Entry 8EZA (electron microscopy, 4.39 A resolution (low resolution: residue-level contacts below are approximate; hydrogen-bond / salt-bridge calls are withheld)); this record covers chains L and N of the 22 polymer chains in the assembly.

== Chain L ==
Molecule: DNA-dependent protein kinase catalytic subunit
From: Homo sapiens
UniProt: P78527 (PRKDC_HUMAN); numbering as in UniProt (aligned over 1-4128)
Chain sequence (4128 residues; each row starts with the number of its first residue):
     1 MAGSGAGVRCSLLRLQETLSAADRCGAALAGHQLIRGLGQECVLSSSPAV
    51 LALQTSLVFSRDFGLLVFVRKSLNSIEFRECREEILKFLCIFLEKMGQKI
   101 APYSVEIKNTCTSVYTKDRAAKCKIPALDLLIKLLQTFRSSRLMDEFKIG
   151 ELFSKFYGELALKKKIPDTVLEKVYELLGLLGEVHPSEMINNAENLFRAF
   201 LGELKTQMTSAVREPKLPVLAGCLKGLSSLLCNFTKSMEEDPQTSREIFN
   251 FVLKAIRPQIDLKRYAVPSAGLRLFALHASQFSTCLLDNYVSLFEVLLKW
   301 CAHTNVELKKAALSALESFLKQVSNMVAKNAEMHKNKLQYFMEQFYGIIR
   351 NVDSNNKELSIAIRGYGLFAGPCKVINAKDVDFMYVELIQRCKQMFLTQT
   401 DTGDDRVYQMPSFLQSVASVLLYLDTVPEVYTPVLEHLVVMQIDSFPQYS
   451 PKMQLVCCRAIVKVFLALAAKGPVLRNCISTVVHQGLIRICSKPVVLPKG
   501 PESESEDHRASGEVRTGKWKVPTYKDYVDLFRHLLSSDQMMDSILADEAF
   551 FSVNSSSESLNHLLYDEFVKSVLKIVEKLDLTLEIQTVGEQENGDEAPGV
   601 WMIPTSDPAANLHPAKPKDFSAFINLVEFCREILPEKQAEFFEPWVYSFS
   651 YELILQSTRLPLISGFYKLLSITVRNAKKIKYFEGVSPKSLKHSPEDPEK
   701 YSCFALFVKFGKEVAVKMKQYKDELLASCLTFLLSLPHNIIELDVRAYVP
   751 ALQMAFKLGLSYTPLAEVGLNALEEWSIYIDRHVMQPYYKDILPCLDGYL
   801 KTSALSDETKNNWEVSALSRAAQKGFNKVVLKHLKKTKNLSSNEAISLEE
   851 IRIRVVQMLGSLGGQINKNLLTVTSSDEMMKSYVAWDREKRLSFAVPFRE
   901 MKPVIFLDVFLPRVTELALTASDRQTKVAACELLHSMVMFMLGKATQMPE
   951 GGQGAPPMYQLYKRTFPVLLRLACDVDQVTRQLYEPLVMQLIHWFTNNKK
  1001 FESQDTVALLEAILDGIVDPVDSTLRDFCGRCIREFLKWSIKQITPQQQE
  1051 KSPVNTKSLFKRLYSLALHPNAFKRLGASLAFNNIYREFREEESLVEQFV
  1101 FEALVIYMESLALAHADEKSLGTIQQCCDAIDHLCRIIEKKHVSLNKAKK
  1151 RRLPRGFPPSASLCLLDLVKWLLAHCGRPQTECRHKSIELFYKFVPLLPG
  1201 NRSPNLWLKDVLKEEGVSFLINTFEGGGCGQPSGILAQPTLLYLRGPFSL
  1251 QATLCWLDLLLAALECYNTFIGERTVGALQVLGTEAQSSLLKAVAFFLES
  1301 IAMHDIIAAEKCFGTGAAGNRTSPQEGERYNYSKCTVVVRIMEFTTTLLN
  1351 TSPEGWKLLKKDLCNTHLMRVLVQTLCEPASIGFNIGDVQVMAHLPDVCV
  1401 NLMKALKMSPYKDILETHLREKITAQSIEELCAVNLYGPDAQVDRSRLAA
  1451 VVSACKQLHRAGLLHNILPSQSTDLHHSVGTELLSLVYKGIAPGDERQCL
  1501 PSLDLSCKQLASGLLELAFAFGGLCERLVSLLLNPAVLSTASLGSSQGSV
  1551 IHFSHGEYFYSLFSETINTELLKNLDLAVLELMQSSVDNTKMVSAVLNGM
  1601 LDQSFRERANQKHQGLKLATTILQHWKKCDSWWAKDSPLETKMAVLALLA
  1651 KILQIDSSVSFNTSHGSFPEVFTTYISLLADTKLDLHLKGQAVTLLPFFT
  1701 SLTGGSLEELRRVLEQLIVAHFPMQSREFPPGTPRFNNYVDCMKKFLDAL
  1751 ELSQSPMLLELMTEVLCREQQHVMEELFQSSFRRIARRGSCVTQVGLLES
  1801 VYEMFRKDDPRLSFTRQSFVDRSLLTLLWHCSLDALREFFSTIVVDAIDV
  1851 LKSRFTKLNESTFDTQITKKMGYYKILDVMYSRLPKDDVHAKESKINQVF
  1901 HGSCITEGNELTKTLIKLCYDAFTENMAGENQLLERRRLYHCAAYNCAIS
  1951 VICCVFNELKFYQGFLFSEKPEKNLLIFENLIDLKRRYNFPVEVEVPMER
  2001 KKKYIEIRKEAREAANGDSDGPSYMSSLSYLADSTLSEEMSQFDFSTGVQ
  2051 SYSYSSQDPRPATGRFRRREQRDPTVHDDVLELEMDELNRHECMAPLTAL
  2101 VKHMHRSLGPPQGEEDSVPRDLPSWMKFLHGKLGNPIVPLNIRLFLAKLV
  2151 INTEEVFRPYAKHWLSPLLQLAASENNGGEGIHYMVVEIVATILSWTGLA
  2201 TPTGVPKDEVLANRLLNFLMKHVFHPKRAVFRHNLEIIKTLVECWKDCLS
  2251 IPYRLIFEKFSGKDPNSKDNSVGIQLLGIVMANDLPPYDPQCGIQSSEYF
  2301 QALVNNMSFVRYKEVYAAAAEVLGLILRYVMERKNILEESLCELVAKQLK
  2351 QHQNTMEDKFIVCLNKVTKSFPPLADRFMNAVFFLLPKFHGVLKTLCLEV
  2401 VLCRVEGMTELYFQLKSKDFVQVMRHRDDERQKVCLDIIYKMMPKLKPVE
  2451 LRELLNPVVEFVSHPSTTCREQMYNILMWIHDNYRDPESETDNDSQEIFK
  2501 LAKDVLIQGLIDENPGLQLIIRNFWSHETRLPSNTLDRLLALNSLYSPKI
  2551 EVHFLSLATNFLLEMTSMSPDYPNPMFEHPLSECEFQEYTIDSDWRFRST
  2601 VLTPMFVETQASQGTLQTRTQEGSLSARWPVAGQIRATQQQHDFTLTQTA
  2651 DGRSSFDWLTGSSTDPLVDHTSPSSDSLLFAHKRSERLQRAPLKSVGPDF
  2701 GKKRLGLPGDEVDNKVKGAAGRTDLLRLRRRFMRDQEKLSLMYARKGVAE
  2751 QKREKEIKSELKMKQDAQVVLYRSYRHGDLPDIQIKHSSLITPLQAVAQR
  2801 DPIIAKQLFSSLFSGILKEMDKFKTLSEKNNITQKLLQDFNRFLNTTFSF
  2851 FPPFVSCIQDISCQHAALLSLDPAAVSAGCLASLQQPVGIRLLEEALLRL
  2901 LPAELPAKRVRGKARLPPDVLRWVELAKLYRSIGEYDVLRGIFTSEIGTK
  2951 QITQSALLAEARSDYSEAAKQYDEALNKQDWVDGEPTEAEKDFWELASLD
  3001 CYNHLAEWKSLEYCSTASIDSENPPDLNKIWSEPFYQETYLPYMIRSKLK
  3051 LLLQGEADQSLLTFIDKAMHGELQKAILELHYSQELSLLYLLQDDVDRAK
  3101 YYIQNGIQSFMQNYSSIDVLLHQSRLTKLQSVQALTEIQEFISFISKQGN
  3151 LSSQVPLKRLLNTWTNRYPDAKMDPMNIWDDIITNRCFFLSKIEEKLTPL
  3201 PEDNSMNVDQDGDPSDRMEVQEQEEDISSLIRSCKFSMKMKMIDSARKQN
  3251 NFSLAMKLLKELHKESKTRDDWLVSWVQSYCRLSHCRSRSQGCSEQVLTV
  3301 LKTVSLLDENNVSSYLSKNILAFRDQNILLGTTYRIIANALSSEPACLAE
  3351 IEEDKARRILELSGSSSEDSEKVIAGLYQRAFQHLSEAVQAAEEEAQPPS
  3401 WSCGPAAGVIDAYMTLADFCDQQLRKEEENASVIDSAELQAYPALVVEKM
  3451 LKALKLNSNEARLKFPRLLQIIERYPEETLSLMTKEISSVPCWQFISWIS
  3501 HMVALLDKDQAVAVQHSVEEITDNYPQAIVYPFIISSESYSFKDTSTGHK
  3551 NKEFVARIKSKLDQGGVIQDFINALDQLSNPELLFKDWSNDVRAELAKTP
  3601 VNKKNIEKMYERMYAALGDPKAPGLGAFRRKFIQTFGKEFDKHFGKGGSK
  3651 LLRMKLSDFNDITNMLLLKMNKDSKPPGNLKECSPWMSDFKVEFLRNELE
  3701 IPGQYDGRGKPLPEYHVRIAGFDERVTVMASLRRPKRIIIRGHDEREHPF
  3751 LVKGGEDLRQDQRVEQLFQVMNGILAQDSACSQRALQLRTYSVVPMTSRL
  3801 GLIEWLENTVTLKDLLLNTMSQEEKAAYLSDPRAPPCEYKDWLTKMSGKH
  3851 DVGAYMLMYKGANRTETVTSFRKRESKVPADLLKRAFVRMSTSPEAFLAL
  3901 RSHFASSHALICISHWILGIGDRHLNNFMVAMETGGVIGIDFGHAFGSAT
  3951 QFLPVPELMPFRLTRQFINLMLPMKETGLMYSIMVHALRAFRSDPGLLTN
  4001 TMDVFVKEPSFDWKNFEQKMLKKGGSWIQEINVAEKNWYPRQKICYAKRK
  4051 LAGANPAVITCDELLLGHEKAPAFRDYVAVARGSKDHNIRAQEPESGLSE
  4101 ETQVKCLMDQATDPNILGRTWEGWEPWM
Unresolved in the structure: 1-5, 498-521, 544-556, 586-608, 687-697, 806-813, 839-843, 1244-1248, 1312-1322, 1541-1548, 1993-2084, 2109-2118, 2606-2720, 2903-2914, 3200-3226, 3396-3405, 4008-4036
Residues lining bound ligands: ATP (adenosine-5'-triphosphate): Met-3729, Ser-3731, Leu-3732, Arg-3733, Pro-3735, Leu-3751, Lys-3753, Glu-3756, Glu-3804, Trp-3805, Leu-3806, Asn-3926, Asn-3927, Met-3929, Ile-3940, Asp-3941
UniProt features mapped onto this chain:
  - region: Leu-1503 to Leu-1538 (Interaction with C1D), Glu-2737 to Gln-2765 (May split the end of the DNA molecule, with the two strands separating around the region), Val-3728 to Arg-3734 (G-loop), Gly-3919 to Asn-3927 (Catalytic loop), Gly-3939 to Thr-3964 (Activation loop)
  - site: Asp-2020, Gly-2021 (Cleavage)
  - modified residue: Lys-117 (N6-acetyllysine), Ser-511 (Phosphoserine), Ser-687 (Phosphoserine), Lys-828 (N6-acetyllysine), Ser-841 (Phosphoserine), Ser-893 (Phosphoserine), Ser-1065 (Phosphoserine), Lys-1209 (N6-acetyllysine), Lys-1970 (N6-acetyllysine), Ser-2056 (Phosphoserine), Lys-2259 (N6-acetyllysine), Thr-2535 (Phosphothreonine), Thr-2609 (Phosphothreonine), Ser-2612 (Phosphoserine), Thr-2638 (Phosphothreonine), Thr-2647 (Phosphothreonine), Ser-2789 (Phosphoserine), Ser-3205 (Phosphoserine), Lys-3241 (N6-acetyllysine), Lys-3260 (N6-acetyllysine) and 6 more in UniProt
  - natural variant: Lys-263 (K263N: In a lung adenocarcinoma sample), Gly-500 (G500S: In a metastatic melanoma sample), Arg-1136 (R1136H: In a colorectal adenocarcinoma sample), Arg-1447 (R1447M: In a lung squamous cell carcinoma sample), Ala-1680 (A1680V: In a metastatic melanoma sample), Ser-2810 (S2810N: In a metastatic melanoma sample), Gly-2941 (G2941A: In a lung neuroendocrine carcinoma sample), Leu-3062 (L3062R: In IMD26), Ala-3574 (A3574V: In IMD26)
  - mutagenesis: Leu-1510 (L1510P: Loss of interaction with C1D), Glu-1516 to Leu-1517 (Loss of interaction with C1D), Thr-2609 (T2609A: Leads to radiation sensitivity and impaired DSB joining. Gives rise to reduced phosphorylation; when associated with A-2612), Ser-2612 (S2612A: Reduced phosphorylation; when associated with A-2609), Thr-2638 (T2638A: Alleviates phosphorylation, leaves a fully active enzyme with compromised cellular resistance to ionizing radiation without affecting DNA end joining; when associated with A-2647), Thr-2647 (T2647A: Alleviates phosphorylation, leaves a fully active enzyme with compromised cellular resistance to ionizing radiation without affecting DNA end joining; when associated with A-2638)
From the paper describing this entry:
  - post-translational modification sites: Ser-2023, Ser-2029, Ser-2041, Ser-2053, Ser-2056 (citing earlier work)

== Chain N ==
Molecule: 30-nt DNA strand
Sequence (30 nucleotides; row label = number of the first residue in the row):
     1 GTGTAATCTACTGACATCAGAGTTCTTAGA

== Interface between chain L and chain N ==
Pairs across the interface - 17 pairs, chain L then chain N:
  Arg-119(L) with DG13(N)
  Ala-120(L) with DT12(N)
  Ala-121(L) with DT12(N)
  Pro-167(L) with DC11(N)
  Asp-168(L) with DC11(N)
  Thr-169(L) with DA10(N); DC11(N)
  Pro-218(L) with DA10(N)
  Arg-264(L) with DC8(N); DT9(N)
  Arg-820(L) with DG3(N)
  Arg-2311(L) with DT7(N)
  Tyr-2312(L) with DA6(N)
  Lys-2313(L) with DA6(N)
  Glu-2314(L) with DA6(N)
  Ala-2744(L) with DG1(N)
  Gln-2751(L) with DT2(N)
Interface residues without a listed pair, chain L (19 interface residues in all): Lys-122, Ser-2740, Tyr-2743, Gly-2747

== Overview ==
19 residues of chain L face 11 of chain N across their interface. Chain L binds ATP. Curated annotation
(UniProt) lists 7 mutagenesis sites on chain L. From the paper: modification sites Ser-2023(L), Ser-2029(L)
and Ser-2041(L) among others.
Here chain L is DNA-dependent protein kinase catalytic subunit (Homo sapiens) and chain N is a 30-nt DNA
strand. Entry 8EZA (NHEJ Long-range complex with PAXX) was determined by electron microscopy (same publication
as 8EZ9 and 8EZB).
